5MIJ - chain A; structure by X-ray diffraction, 1.49 A resolution.

Chain A:
Molecule: Ferritin light chain
Organism: Equus caballus
UniProtKB: P02791 (FRIL_HORSE); residues 1-174 here correspond to UniProt positions 2-175 (UniProt number = residue number + 1)
Chain sequence (174 residues; each row starts with the number of its first residue):
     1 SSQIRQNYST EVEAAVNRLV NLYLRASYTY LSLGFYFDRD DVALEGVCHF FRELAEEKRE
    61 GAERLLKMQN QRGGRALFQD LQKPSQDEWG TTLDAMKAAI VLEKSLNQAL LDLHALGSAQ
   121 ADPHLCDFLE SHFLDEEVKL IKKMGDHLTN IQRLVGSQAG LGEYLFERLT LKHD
Unresolved in the structure: 173-174
Ion coordination: Cd2+ site 1 near Glu11 (its only coordinating residue here); Cd2+ site 2 near Glu45 (its only coordinating residue here); platinum (II) ion site 1: Glu45, Glu53; Cd2+ site 3 near Cys48 (its only coordinating residue here); Cd2+ site 4: Glu53, Glu56; Cd2+ site 5: Glu56, Glu57, Glu60; Cd2+ site 6 near Asp80 (its only coordinating residue here); Cd2+ site 7 near Glu88 (its only coordinating residue here); Cd2+ site 8 near His114 (its only coordinating residue here); Cd2+ site 9 near Glu130 (its only coordinating residue here); platinum (II) ion site 2 near His132 (its only coordinating residue here)
From the paper describing this entry:
  - platinum (II) ion coordination: His49, His132
  - Cd2+ coordination: Glu11, Glu45, Cys48, Glu53, Glu56, Glu60, Asp80, Glu88, His114, Glu130

Summary:
Glu45 and Glu53 form the platinum (II) ion site 1. Glu53 and Glu56 form the Cd2+ site 4. From the paper: Cd2+
coordination by Glu11, Glu45 and Cys48 among others; platinum (II) ion coordination by His49 and His132.
Chain A is Ferritin light chain (Equus caballus); the structure, X-ray structure of carboplatin-encapsulated
horse spleen apoferritin, was determined by X-ray diffraction together with 5MIK from the same study.
